9PBA - chains E and I of the 12 polymer chains in the assembly; structure by electron microscopy, 3.47 A resolution.

# Chain E
Name: Vesicle-fusing ATPase
From: Cricetulus griseus
Notes: EC 3.6.4.6
UniProtKB: P18708 (NSF_CRIGR); residue numbers follow UniProt; this construct covers 1-744
Sequence (747 residues; row label = number of the first residue in the row; numbers below 1 keep their minus sign (Gly-2 is residue -2)):
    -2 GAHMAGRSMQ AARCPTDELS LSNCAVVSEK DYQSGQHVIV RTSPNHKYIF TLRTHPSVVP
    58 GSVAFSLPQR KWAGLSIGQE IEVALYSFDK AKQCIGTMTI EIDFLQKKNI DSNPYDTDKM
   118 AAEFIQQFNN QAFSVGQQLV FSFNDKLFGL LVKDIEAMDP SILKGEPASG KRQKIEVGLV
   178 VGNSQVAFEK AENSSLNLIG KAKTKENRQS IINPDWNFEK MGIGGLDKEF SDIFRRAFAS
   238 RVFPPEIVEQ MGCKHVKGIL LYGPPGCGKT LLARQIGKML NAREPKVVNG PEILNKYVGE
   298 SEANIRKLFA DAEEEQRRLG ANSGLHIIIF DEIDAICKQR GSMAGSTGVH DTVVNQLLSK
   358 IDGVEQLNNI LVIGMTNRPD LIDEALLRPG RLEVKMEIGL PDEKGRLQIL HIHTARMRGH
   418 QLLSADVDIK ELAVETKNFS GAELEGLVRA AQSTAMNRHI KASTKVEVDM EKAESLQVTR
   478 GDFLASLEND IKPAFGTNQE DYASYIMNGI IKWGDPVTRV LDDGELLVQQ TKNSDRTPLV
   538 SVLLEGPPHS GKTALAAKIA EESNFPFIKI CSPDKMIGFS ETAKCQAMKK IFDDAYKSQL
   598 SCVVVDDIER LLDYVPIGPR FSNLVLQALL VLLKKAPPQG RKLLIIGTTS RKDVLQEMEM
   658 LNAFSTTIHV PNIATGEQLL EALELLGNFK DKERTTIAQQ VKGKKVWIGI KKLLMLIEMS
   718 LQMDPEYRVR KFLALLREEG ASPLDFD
Disordered / not traced: -2 to 0, 156-169, 741-744
Construct notes: expression tag (-2 to 0)
UniProt features mapped onto this chain:
  - binding site (ATP): Asn505 to Trp510, Pro545 to Leu552
  - binding site (Mg(2+)): Thr550
  - modified residue: Lys105 (N6-acetyllysine), Ser207 (Phosphoserine), Tyr259 (Phosphotyrosine), Ser569 (Phosphoserine)
Ligand contacts:
  - ATP (adenosine-5'-triphosphate), molecule 1: Gly219, Ile220, Gly221, Leu223, Pro261, Pro262, Gly263, Cys264, Gly265, Lys266, Thr267, Leu268, Glu329, Asn374, Ile406, His410, Gly438, Ala439, Glu442
  - ATP, molecule 2: Asp359, Arg385, Arg388
  - ATP, molecule 3: Tyr502, Ile503, Met504, Asn505, Gly506, Ile507, Ile508, Pro545, His546, Ser547, Gly548, Lys549, Thr550, Ala551, Leu552, Asp604, Ile707, Lys708, Leu711
Reported in the primary citation:
  - post-translational modification sites: Ser207 (citing earlier work)

# Chain I
Name: Synaptosomal-associated protein 25
From: Rattus norvegicus
UniProtKB: P60881 (SNP25_RAT); residue numbers follow UniProt; this construct covers 1-206
Sequence (222 residues; numbered -15 to 206; the number before each row is that of its first residue; numbers below 1 keep their minus sign (Met-15 is residue -15)):
   -15 MGSSHHHHHH SQDPNSMAED ADMRNELEEM QRRADQLADE SLESTRRMLQ LVEESKDAGI
    45 RTLVMLDEQG EQLERIEEGM DQINKDMKEA EKNLTDLGKF AGLAVAPANK LKSSDAYKKA
   105 WGNNQDGVVA SQPARVVDER EQMAISGGFI RRVTNDAREN EMDENLEQVS GIIGNLRHMA
   165 LDMGNEIDTQ NRQIDRIMEK ADSNKTRIDE ANQRATKMLG SG
Disordered / not traced: -15 to 0, 83-131, 205-206
Construct notes: expression tag (-15 to 0); conflict Ala85 (Cys in P60881), Ala88 (Cys in P60881), Ala90 (Cys in P60881), Ala92 (Cys in P60881)
UniProt features mapped onto this chain:
  - region: Gly111 to Val120 (Interaction with ZDHHC13 and ZDHHC17)
  - site ((Microbial infection) Cleavage): Arg180, Ile181, Gln197, Arg198
  - modified residue: Thr138 (Phosphothreonine), Ser154 (Phosphoserine), Ser187 (Phosphoserine)
  - mutagenesis: Val113 (V113A: Inhibits interaction with ZDHHC13 and ZDHHC17), Gln116 (Q116A: Inhibits interaction with ZDHHC13 and ZDHHC17), Pro117 (P117A: Inhibits interaction with ZDHHC13 and ZDHHC17)

# Interface between chain E and chain I
Pairs across the interface (8):
  Lys293(E) with Glu12(I); Glu13(I)
  Tyr294(E) with Glu12(I); Glu13(I); Gln15(I)
  Val295(E) with Glu13(I); Met14(I), hydrophobic
  Thr344(E) with Glu12(I)
Interface residues without a listed pair, chain E (6 interface residues in all): Asn292, Val346

# Summary
Chain E and chain I form an interface of 6 and 4 residues respectively. Bound to chain E: 3 copies of ATP.
From UniProt: 14 ATP-binding residues and Mg2+-binding residue Thr550(E) on chain E; 3 mutagenesis sites on
chain I. From the paper: a modification site at Ser207(E).
Chain E is Vesicle-fusing ATPase (Cricetulus griseus) and chain I is Synaptosomal-associated protein 25
(Rattus norvegicus); the structure, 21bin20S complex (NSF-alphaSNAP-2:1 syntaxin-1a:SNAP-25), non-hydrolyzing,
class 9, was determined by electron microscopy together with 9OJR, 9OJU, 9OJZ, 9OK3, 9OK5, 9OKC and 17 further
entries from the same study.
